Entry 1UMF (X-ray diffraction, 2.25 A resolution); this record covers chains A and D of the 4 polymer chains in the assembly.

== Chain A (and D) ==
Protein: Chorismate synthase
From: Helicobacter pylori
Notes: EC 4.2.3.5; chain D of this document is another copy of the same molecule, construct and numbering; everything in this record applies to it too
Reference sequence: P56122 (AROC_HELPY); residues 1-365 here = UniProt positions 1-365
Sequence (365 residues; each row starts with the number of its first residue):
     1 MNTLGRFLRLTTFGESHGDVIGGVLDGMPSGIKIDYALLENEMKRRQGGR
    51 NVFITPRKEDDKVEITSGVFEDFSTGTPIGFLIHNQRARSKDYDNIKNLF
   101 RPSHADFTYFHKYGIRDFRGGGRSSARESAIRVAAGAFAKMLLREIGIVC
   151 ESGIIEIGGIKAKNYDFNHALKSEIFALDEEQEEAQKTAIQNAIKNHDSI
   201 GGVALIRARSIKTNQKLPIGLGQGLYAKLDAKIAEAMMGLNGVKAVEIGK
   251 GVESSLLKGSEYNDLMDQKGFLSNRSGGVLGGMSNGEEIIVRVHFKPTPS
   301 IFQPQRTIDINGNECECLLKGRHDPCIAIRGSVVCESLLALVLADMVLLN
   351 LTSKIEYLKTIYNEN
From the paper describing this entry:
  - catalytic residues: Arg-46, Arg-132, Arg-330 (proposed by the authors, not directly observed)

== Interface between chain A and chain D ==
Pairs across the interface (203):
  Met-1(A) / Arg-6(D)
  Met-1(A) / Gln-223(D)  hydrogen bond (backbone-backbone)
  Met-1(A) / Gly-224(D)
  Met-1(A) / Leu-225(D)  hydrogen bond (backbone-backbone)
  Met-1(A) / Tyr-226(D)  hydrogen bond (backbone-backbone)
  Met-1(A) / Ala-227(D)  hydrophobic
  Asn-2(A) / Tyr-226(D)
  Thr-3(A) / Tyr-226(D)
  Leu-4(A) / Tyr-226(D)  hydrophobic
  Arg-6(A) / Met-1(D)
  Leu-10(A) / Tyr-226(D)
  Thr-12(A) / Tyr-226(D)
  Glu-15(A) / Leu-225(D)
  Pro-102(A) / Asn-263(D)
  Pro-102(A) / Asp-264(D)
  Ser-103(A) / Tyr-262(D)
  Ser-103(A) / Asn-263(D)  hydrogen bond
  Ser-103(A) / Leu-280(D)
  His-104(A) / Leu-280(D)
  Ala-105(A) / Gly-281(D)
  Phe-107(A) / Ile-219(D)  hydrophobic
  Phe-107(A) / Met-266(D)  hydrophobic
  Phe-107(A) / Phe-271(D)  hydrophobic
  Phe-107(A) / Asn-285(D)
  Thr-108(A) / Leu-280(D)  hydrogen bond (side chain-backbone)
  Thr-108(A) / Met-283(D)
  Thr-108(A) / Ser-284(D)
  Thr-108(A) / Asn-285(D)
  Tyr-109(A) / Met-283(D)  hydrophobic
  His-111(A) / Ile-219(D)
  His-111(A) / Lys-354(D)  hydrogen bond (backbone-side chain)
  Lys-112(A) / Gly-220(D)  hydrogen bond (side chain-backbone)
  Lys-112(A) / Gly-222(D)  hydrogen bond (side chain-backbone)
  Lys-112(A) / Gln-223(D)
  Lys-112(A) / Met-283(D)
  Lys-112(A) / Asn-350(D)  hydrogen bond
  Lys-112(A) / Ser-353(D)  hydrogen bond
  Lys-112(A) / Lys-354(D)
  Tyr-113(A) / Ser-353(D)
  Tyr-113(A) / Lys-354(D)
  Gly-114(A) / Lys-354(D)
  Glu-128(A) / Leu-225(D)
  Glu-128(A) / Tyr-226(D)  hydrogen bond
  Arg-132(A) / Tyr-226(D)  hydrogen bond
  Glu-156(A) / Leu-256(D)
  Gly-158(A) / Ser-255(D)
  Gly-159(A) / Leu-256(D)
  Asp-198(A) / Lys-258(D)
  Asp-198(A) / Gly-259(D)  hydrogen bond (side chain-backbone)
  Asp-198(A) / Ser-260(D)  hydrogen bond
  Ser-199(A) / Lys-258(D)
  Ser-199(A) / Gly-259(D)  hydrogen bond (backbone-backbone)
  Ile-200(A) / Leu-257(D)
  Ile-200(A) / Lys-258(D)
  Gly-201(A) / Ser-255(D)
  Gly-201(A) / Leu-257(D)  hydrogen bond (backbone-backbone)
  Gly-202(A) / Ser-255(D)
  Val-203(A) / Ser-255(D)
  Ile-219(A) / Phe-107(D)  hydrophobic
  Ile-219(A) / His-111(D)
  Gly-220(A) / Lys-112(D)  hydrogen bond (backbone-side chain)
  Gly-222(A) / Lys-112(D)  hydrogen bond (backbone-side chain)
  Gln-223(A) / Met-1(D)  hydrogen bond (backbone-backbone)
  Gln-223(A) / Lys-112(D)
  Gly-224(A) / Met-1(D)
  Leu-225(A) / Met-1(D)  hydrogen bond (backbone-backbone)
  Leu-225(A) / Glu-15(D)
  Leu-225(A) / Tyr-109(D)
  Leu-225(A) / Glu-128(D)
  Tyr-226(A) / Met-1(D)  hydrogen bond (backbone-backbone)
  Tyr-226(A) / Asn-2(D)
  Tyr-226(A) / Thr-3(D)
  Tyr-226(A) / Leu-4(D)  hydrophobic
  Tyr-226(A) / Thr-12(D)
  Tyr-226(A) / Glu-128(D)  hydrogen bond
  Tyr-226(A) / Arg-132(D)  hydrogen bond
  Ala-227(A) / Met-1(D)  hydrophobic
  Lys-228(A) / Gly-239(D)  hydrogen bond (side chain-backbone)
  Asp-230(A) / Met-238(D)
  Ala-231(A) / Glu-235(D)
  Ala-231(A) / Gly-239(D)
  Lys-232(A) / Glu-235(D)  salt bridge
  Ala-234(A) / Ala-234(D)
  Ala-234(A) / Met-238(D)  hydrophobic
  Glu-235(A) / Ala-231(D)
  Glu-235(A) / Lys-232(D)  salt bridge
  Glu-235(A) / Glu-235(D)
  Met-238(A) / Asp-230(D)
  Met-238(A) / Ala-234(D)  hydrophobic
  Met-238(A) / Val-246(D)
  Met-238(A) / Ile-248(D)  hydrophobic
  Gly-239(A) / Lys-228(D)  hydrogen bond (backbone-side chain)
  Gly-239(A) / Ala-231(D)
  Lys-244(A) / Glu-247(D)
  Lys-244(A) / Ile-248(D)  hydrogen bond (backbone-backbone)
  Lys-244(A) / Gly-251(D)
  Lys-244(A) / Ser-254(D)
  Lys-244(A) / Tyr-262(D)
  Lys-244(A) / Ser-276(D)  hydrogen bond (side chain-backbone)
  Lys-244(A) / Val-279(D)
  Ala-245(A) / Val-246(D)
  Ala-245(A) / Glu-247(D)
  Ala-245(A) / Gly-251(D)
  Ala-245(A) / Val-252(D)  hydrophobic
  Val-246(A) / Met-238(D)
  Val-246(A) / Ala-245(D)
  Val-246(A) / Val-246(D)  hydrogen bond (backbone-backbone)
  Glu-247(A) / Lys-244(D)
  Ile-248(A) / Met-238(D)  hydrophobic
  Ile-248(A) / Lys-244(D)  hydrogen bond (backbone-backbone)
  Gly-251(A) / Lys-244(D)
  Gly-251(A) / Ala-245(D)
  Val-252(A) / Ala-245(D)
  Val-252(A) / Val-252(D)  hydrophobic
  Val-252(A) / His-294(D)
  Ser-254(A) / Lys-244(D)
  Ser-254(A) / Lys-296(D)
  Ser-254(A) / Pro-297(D)
  Ser-255(A) / Gly-201(D)
  Ser-255(A) / Gly-202(D)
  Ser-255(A) / Val-203(D)
  Ser-255(A) / His-294(D)
  Ser-255(A) / Phe-295(D)
  Leu-256(A) / Glu-156(D)
  Leu-256(A) / Gly-159(D)
  Leu-257(A) / Ile-200(D)
  Leu-257(A) / Gly-201(D)  hydrogen bond (backbone-backbone)
  Leu-257(A) / Pro-297(D)
  Lys-258(A) / Asp-198(D)
  Lys-258(A) / Ser-199(D)
  Lys-258(A) / Pro-297(D)
  Gly-259(A) / Asp-198(D)  hydrogen bond (backbone-side chain)
  Gly-259(A) / Ser-199(D)  hydrogen bond (backbone-backbone)
  Gly-259(A) / Pro-297(D)
  Ser-260(A) / Asp-198(D)  hydrogen bond
  Ser-260(A) / Ile-301(D)
  Ser-260(A) / Gln-303(D)
  Tyr-262(A) / Ser-103(D)
  Tyr-262(A) / Lys-244(D)
  Tyr-262(A) / Lys-296(D)
  Tyr-262(A) / Pro-297(D)  hydrophobic
  Asn-263(A) / Pro-102(D)
  Asn-263(A) / Ser-103(D)
  Asn-263(A) / Pro-299(D)  hydrogen bond (side chain-backbone)
  Asn-263(A) / Gln-305(D)  hydrogen bond
  Asp-264(A) / Pro-102(D)
  Leu-265(A) / Gln-305(D)
  Leu-265(A) / Arg-306(D)
  Met-266(A) / Phe-100(D)  hydrophobic
  Met-266(A) / Phe-107(D)  hydrophobic
  Met-266(A) / Arg-306(D)  hydrogen bond (backbone-backbone)
  Met-266(A) / Thr-307(D)
  Asp-267(A) / Ile-308(D)
  Asp-267(A) / Glu-314(D)
  Gln-268(A) / Ile-308(D)
  Gln-268(A) / Gly-312(D)  hydrogen bond (side chain-backbone)
  Gln-268(A) / Glu-314(D)  hydrogen bond (backbone-side chain)
  Phe-271(A) / Phe-107(D)  hydrophobic
  Ser-276(A) / Lys-244(D)  hydrogen bond (backbone-side chain)
  Val-279(A) / Lys-244(D)  hydrogen bond (backbone-side chain)
  Leu-280(A) / Ser-103(D)
  Leu-280(A) / His-104(D)
  Leu-280(A) / Thr-108(D)  hydrogen bond (backbone-side chain)
  Gly-281(A) / Ala-105(D)
  Gly-281(A) / Asn-241(D)
  Met-283(A) / Thr-108(D)
  Met-283(A) / Tyr-109(D)  hydrophobic
  Met-283(A) / Lys-112(D)
  Ser-284(A) / Thr-108(D)
  Asn-285(A) / Phe-107(D)
  Asn-285(A) / Thr-108(D)
  His-294(A) / Val-252(D)
  His-294(A) / Ser-255(D)
  Phe-295(A) / Ser-255(D)
  Lys-296(A) / Ser-254(D)
  Lys-296(A) / Tyr-262(D)
  Pro-297(A) / Ser-254(D)
  Pro-297(A) / Leu-257(D)
  Pro-297(A) / Lys-258(D)
  Pro-297(A) / Gly-259(D)
  Pro-297(A) / Tyr-262(D)  hydrophobic
  Pro-299(A) / Asn-263(D)  hydrogen bond (backbone-side chain)
  Ile-301(A) / Ser-260(D)
  Gln-303(A) / Ser-260(D)
  Gln-305(A) / Asn-263(D)  hydrogen bond
  Gln-305(A) / Leu-265(D)
  Arg-306(A) / Leu-265(D)
  Arg-306(A) / Met-266(D)  hydrogen bond (backbone-backbone)
  Arg-306(A) / Leu-272(D)
  Thr-307(A) / Met-266(D)  hydrogen bond (backbone-backbone)
  Ile-308(A) / Met-266(D)  hydrophobic
  Ile-308(A) / Asp-267(D)
  Ile-308(A) / Gln-268(D)
  Gly-312(A) / Gln-268(D)
  Glu-314(A) / Asp-267(D)
  Glu-314(A) / Gln-268(D)  hydrogen bond (side chain-backbone)
  Asn-350(A) / Lys-112(D)  hydrogen bond
  Ser-353(A) / Lys-112(D)  hydrogen bond
  Ser-353(A) / Tyr-113(D)
  Lys-354(A) / His-111(D)  hydrogen bond (side chain-backbone)
  Lys-354(A) / Lys-112(D)
  Lys-354(A) / Tyr-113(D)
  Lys-354(A) / Gly-114(D)
Interface residues without a listed pair, chain A (98 interface residues in all): Gly-14, Phe-100, Lys-161, Asn-241, Val-243, Arg-275, Thr-298
Interface residues without a listed pair, chain D (99 interface residues in all): Leu-10, Gly-14, Arg-101, Gly-158, Val-243, Arg-275, Thr-298

== Summary ==
98 residues of chain A face 99 of chain D across their interface, with 49 hydrogen bonds and 2 salt bridges.
Among the polar pairs are Lys-232(A)/Glu-235(D), Ser-103(A)/Asn-263(D) and Thr-108(A)/Leu-280(D). The paper
reports catalytic residues Arg-46(A), Arg-132(A) and Arg-330(A).
Chain A and chain D are both Chorismate synthase (Helicobacter pylori); the structure, crystal structure of
chorismate synthase, was determined by X-ray diffraction (same publication as 1UM0).
